PDB entry 9EBQ | electron microscopy, 3.16 A resolution | chains A and N of the 5 polymer chains in the assembly

# Chain A
Name: Guanine nucleotide-binding protein G(s) subunit alpha isoforms short
From: Homo sapiens
UniProt: P63092 (GNAS2_HUMAN); residue numbers follow UniProt; this construct covers 1-394
Sequence (394 residues; numbered 1 to 394; the number before each row is that of its first residue):
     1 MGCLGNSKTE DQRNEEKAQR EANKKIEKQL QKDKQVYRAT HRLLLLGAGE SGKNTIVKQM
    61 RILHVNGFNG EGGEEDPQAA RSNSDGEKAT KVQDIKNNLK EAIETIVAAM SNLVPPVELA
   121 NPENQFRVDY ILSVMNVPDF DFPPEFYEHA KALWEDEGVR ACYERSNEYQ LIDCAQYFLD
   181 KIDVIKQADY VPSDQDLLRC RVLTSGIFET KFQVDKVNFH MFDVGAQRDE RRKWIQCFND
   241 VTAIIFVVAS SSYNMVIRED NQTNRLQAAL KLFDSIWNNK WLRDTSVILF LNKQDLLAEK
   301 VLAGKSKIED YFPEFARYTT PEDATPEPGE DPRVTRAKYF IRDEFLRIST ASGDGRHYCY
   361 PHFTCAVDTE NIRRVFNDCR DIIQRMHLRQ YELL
Disordered / not traced: 1-11, 63-204, 254-262
Sequence notes: engineered mutation Asn54 (Ser in P63092), Ala226 (Gly in P63092), Ala268 (Glu in P63092), Lys271 (Asn in P63092), Asp274 (Lys in P63092), Lys280 (Arg in P63092), Asp284 (Thr in P63092), Thr285 (Ile in P63092)

# Chain N
Name: Nanobody35
From: Lama glama
Notes: antibody fragment or engineered binder
Sequence (128 residues; numbered 1 to 128; the number before each row is that of its first residue):
     1 QVQLQESGGG LVQPGGSLRL SCAASGFTFS NYKMNWVRQA PGKGLEWVSD ISQSGASISY
    61 TGSVKGRFTI SRDNAKNTLY LQMNSLKPED TAVYYCARCP APFTRDCFDV TSTTYAYRGQ
   121 GTQVTVSS
Disordered / not traced: 1, 127-128
Disulfide bonds: Cys22-Cys96, Cys99-Cys107

# Chain A / chain N interface
Residue-residue contacts (29):
  Arg228(A) with Thr114(N), hydrogen bond
  Asp229(A) with Asp109(N); Ser112(N); Thr113(N), hydrogen bond (side chain-backbone)
  Glu230(A) with Asp109(N); Ser112(N), hydrogen bond; Thr114(N); Tyr115(N)
  Arg231(A) with Asp109(N), hydrogen bond (backbone-side chain)
  Arg232(A) with Pro100(N); Phe108(N); Asp109(N), salt bridge
  Thr263(A) with Lys43(N); Glu46(N)
  Gln267(A) with Thr61(N)
  Lys271(A) with Trp47(N); Asp50(N), salt bridge
  Ser275(A) with Asp106(N); Cys107(N), hydrogen bond (side chain-backbone); Phe108(N)
  Asn278(A) with Arg105(N); Asp106(N)
  Asn279(A) with Asp106(N)
  Asp310(A) with Ser63(N)
  Tyr311(A) with Gly62(N); Ser63(N)
  Pro313(A) with Gly62(N); Lys65(N)
  Glu314(A) with Lys65(N), salt bridge
Other interface residues (no listed pair), chain A (17 interface residues in all): Ile276, Lys280
Other interface residues (no listed pair), chain N (21 interface residues in all): Ser59, Tyr60, Tyr117

# Overview
17 residues of chain A and 21 residues of chain N are in contact; the contacts include 5 hydrogen bonds and 3
salt bridges. Polar contacts include Arg232(A)-Asp109(N), Lys271(A)-Asp50(N) and Glu314(A)-Lys65(N).
Chain A is Guanine nucleotide-binding protein G(s) subunit alpha isoforms short (Homo sapiens) and chain N is
Nanobody35 (Lama glama); the structure, Peptide 2 (GLP-1 (ACPC18)) bound to GLP-1R/Gs complex (conformer 2),
was determined by electron microscopy (same publication as 9EBN and 9EBO).
